PDB entry 8GHK | electron microscopy, 3.47 A resolution | chains A and B of the 7 polymer chains in the assembly

# Chain A (and B)
Protein: Hemagglutinin
Source organism: Influenza A virus
Notes: chain B of this document is another copy of the same molecule, construct and numbering; everything in this record applies to it too
Chain sequence (480 residues; numbered 18 to 506; 9 numbers in that range are skipped by the numbering (no residue carries them; nothing is unmodelled there); the number before each row is that of its first residue):
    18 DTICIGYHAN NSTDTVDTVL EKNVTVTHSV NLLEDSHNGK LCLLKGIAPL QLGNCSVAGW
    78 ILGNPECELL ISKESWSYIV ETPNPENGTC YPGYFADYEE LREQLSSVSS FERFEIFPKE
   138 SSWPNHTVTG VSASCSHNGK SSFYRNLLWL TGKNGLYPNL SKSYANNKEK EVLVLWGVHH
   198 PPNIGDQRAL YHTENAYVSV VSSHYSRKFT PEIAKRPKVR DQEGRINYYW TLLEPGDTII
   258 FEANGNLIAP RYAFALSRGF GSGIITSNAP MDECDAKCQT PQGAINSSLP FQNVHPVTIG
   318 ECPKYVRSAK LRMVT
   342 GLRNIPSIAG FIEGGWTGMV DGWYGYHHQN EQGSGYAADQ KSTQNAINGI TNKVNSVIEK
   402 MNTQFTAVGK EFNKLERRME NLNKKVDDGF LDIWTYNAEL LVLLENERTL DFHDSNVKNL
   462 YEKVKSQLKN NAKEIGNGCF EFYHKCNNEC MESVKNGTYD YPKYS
Disordered / not traced: 18-35, 342-392, 467-506 (chain B: 18-37, 342-390, 405-406, 465-506)
Disulfide bonds: Cys72-Cys84, Cys107-Cys152, Cys295-Cys319
Covalently attached groups: N-acetylglucosamine (NAG) linked to Asn71, Asn104, Asn142, Asn176

# How chain A and chain B interact
Residue-residue contacts (28):
  Leu37(A) with Arg449(B)
  Ala231(A) with Val218(B), hydrophobic
  Arg233(A) with Val218(B)
  Pro234(A) with Ser219(B); Ser220(B); Thr255(B)
  Leu416(A) with Asp114(B); Glu117(B)
  Glu417(A) with Glu117(B), hydrogen bond (backbone-side chain)
  Arg418(A) with Glu117(B), hydrogen bond (backbone-side chain); Glu120(B); Gln121(B)
  Arg419(A) with Glu116(B); Glu117(B), hydrogen bond (backbone-side chain); Phe413(B); Glu417(B), salt bridge
  Met420(A) with Met420(B), hydrophobic
  Asn422(A) with Glu120(B), hydrogen bond
  Lys426(A) with Lys411(B); Asn424(B), hydrogen bond; Asp428(B), salt bridge; Phe431(B)
  Phe431(A) with Phe431(B), hydrophobic
  Asp433(A) with Met402(B); Thr404(B)
  Ile434(A) with Trp435(B), hydrophobic
  Tyr437(A) with Ile399(B), hydrophobic; Leu442(B)
Interface residues without a listed pair, chain A (23 interface residues in all): Glu229, Lys232, Val236, Arg242, Lys415, Leu423, Val427, Gly430
Interface residues without a listed pair, chain B (30 interface residues in all): Ser124, Ser216, Lys225, Ile257, Val398, Glu412, Asn414, Val427

# In short
Chain A and chain B form an interface of 23 and 30 residues respectively; the contacts include 5 hydrogen
bonds and 2 salt bridges. Polar contacts include Arg419(A)-Glu417(B), Lys426(A)-Asp428(B) and
Glu417(A)-Glu117(B). N-acetylglucosamine is covalently linked to Asn71(A), Asn104(A), Asn142(A) and Asn176(A).
Both chains are Hemagglutinin (Influenza A virus). Entry 8GHK (CryoEM structure of Influenza A virus
A/Melbourner/1/1946 (H1N1) hemagglutinin bound to GS10-X6-BE4 Fab) was determined by electron microscopy,
deposited together with 8SJ9, 8V7O and 8F38.
